Entry 8RCF (electron microscopy, 3.40 A resolution); this record covers chains B and C of the 10 polymer chains in the assembly.

# Chain B (and C)
Protein: DNA repair protein RAD51 homolog 1
Organism: Homo sapiens
Notes: chain C of this document is another copy of the same molecule, construct and numbering; everything in this record applies to it too
UniProt: Q06609 (RAD51_HUMAN); residues 1-339 here = UniProt positions 1-339
Sequence (339 residues; numbered 1 to 339; the number before each row is that of its first residue):
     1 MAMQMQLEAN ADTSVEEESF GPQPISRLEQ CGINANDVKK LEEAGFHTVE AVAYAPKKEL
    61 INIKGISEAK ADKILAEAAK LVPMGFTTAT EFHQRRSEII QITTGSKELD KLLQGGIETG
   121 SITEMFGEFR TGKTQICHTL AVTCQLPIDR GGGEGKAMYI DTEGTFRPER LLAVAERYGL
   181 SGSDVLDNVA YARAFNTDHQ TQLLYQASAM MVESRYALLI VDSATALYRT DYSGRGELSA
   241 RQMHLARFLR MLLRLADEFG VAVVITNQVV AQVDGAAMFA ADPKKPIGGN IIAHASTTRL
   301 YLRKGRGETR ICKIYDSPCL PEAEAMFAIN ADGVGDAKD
Not modelled in the structure: 1-20, 275-282
Metal / ion sites: Ca2+ site 1: Thr134 (together with ATP); Ca2+ site 2: Ala293, His294, Ser296, Asp316 (together with ATP)
Ligand contacts:
  - ATP (adenosine-5'-triphosphate), molecule 1: Glu128, Phe129, Arg130, Thr131, Gly132, Lys133, Thr134, Gln135, Glu163, Arg170, Arg310, Ile329, Asn330, Ala331
  - ATP, molecule 2: Ala293, His294, Ser296, Tyr315, Asp316, Ser317, Pro318, Cys319, Leu320, Pro321, Glu322

# How chain B and chain C interact
Residue-residue contacts - 57 pairs, chain B then chain C:
  Tyr54(B) with Phe195(C), hydrophobic; Asn196(C), hydrogen bond (backbone-side chain)
  Ala55(B) with Asn196(C), hydrogen bond (backbone-side chain)
  Pro56(B) with Asn196(C); Asp198(C)
  Lys57(B) with Asp198(C)
  Lys58(B) with Asp231(C), hydrogen bond (side chain-backbone); Tyr232(C)
  Met84(B) with His199(C), hydrogen bond (backbone-side chain)
  Phe86(B) with Met158(C), hydrophobic; Ala190(C), hydrophobic; Tyr191(C); Ala192(C), hydrophobic; Leu203(C); Gln206(C)
  Thr87(B) with Ala190(C); Tyr191(C), hydrogen bond (backbone-backbone)
  Thr88(B) with Val189(C)
  Ala89(B) with Leu186(C); Val189(C), hydrogen bond (backbone-backbone)
  Thr90(B) with Leu186(C); Asp187(C), hydrogen bond
  Phe92(B) with Phe166(C); Tyr191(C)
  His93(B) with Pro168(C)
  Arg96(B) with Arg167(C); Pro168(C)
  Glu118(B) with Arg167(C), salt bridge
  Arg235(B) with Val273(C); Asp274(C)
  Met243(B) with Ser233(C)
  Arg250(B) with Phe195(C); Leu227(C); Thr230(C), hydrogen bond; Asp231(C), salt bridge
  Asp257(B) with Arg193(C), salt bridge
  Asn290(B) with Val269(C), hydrogen bond (side chain-backbone); Val270(C); Ala271(C)
  Ile291(B) with Arg229(C)
  Ala293(B) with Phe129(C), hydrophobic
  His294(B) with Gly127(C); Glu128(C); Phe129(C); Lys133(C); Gln268(C); Val269(C)
  Arg299(B) with Phe129(C)
  Tyr315(B) with Phe129(C), hydrophobic; Arg130(C)
  Asp316(B) with Phe129(C); Arg130(C)
  Pro318(B) with Gln135(C), hydrogen bond (backbone-side chain); Thr165(C); Arg167(C)
  Cys319(B) with Arg167(C)
  Glu322(B) with Gly307(C)
Interface residues without a listed pair, chain B (35 interface residues in all): Ala53, Gly85, Leu238, Ala246, Lys285, Thr297
Interface residues without a listed pair, chain C (46 interface residues in all): Ile160, Glu169, Arg170, Leu172, Ala207, Met210, Gly234, Glu237, Glu308

# In short
The interface between chain B and chain C involves 35 residues on one side and 46 on the other; the contacts
include 10 hydrogen bonds and 3 salt bridges. Polar contacts include Glu118(B)-Arg167(C), Arg250(B)-Asp231(C)
and Asp257(B)-Arg193(C). Chain B binds ATP.
Chain B and chain C are both DNA repair protein RAD51 homolog 1 (Homo sapiens); the structure, RAD51
nucleoprotein filament on double-stranded abasic DNA, was determined by electron microscopy, deposited
together with 8RCD.
